4XTO - chains C and D of the 5 polymer chains in the assembly; structure by X-ray diffraction, 2.80 A resolution.

[Chain C (and D)]
Protein: Sodium pumping rhodopsin
Source organism: Dokdonia eikasta
Notes: chain D of this document is another copy of the same molecule, construct and numbering; everything in this record applies to it too
UniProtKB: N0DKS8 (N0DKS8_9FLAO); residue numbers follow UniProt; this construct covers 1-280
Amino-acid sequence (288 residues; numbered 1 to 288; the number before each row is that of its first residue):
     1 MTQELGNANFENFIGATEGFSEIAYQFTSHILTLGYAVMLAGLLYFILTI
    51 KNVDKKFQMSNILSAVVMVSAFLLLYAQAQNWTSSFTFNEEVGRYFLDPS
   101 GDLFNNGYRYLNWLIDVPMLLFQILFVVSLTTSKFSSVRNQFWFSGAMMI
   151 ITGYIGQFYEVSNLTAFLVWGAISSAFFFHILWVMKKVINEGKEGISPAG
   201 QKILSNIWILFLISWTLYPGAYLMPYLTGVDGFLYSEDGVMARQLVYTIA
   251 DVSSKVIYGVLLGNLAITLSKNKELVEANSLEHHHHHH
Unresolved in the structure: 1-3, 230-232, 271-288 (chain D: 1-3, 53-54, 230, 270-288)
Modified / non-standard residues: Lys255 (n~6~-[(2Z,4E,6E,8E)-3,7-dimethyl-9-(2,6,6-trimethylcyclohex-1-en-1-yl)nona-2,4,6,8-tetraenyl]lysine; LYR)
Sequence notes: expression tag (281-288)
Metal / ion sites: Na+ site 1: Tyr25, Thr83, Phe86 (shared with Asp102(D) of chain D); Na+ site 2: Asp102 (shared with 3 residues of chain B)
Residues lining bound ligands:
  - eicosane (LFA), molecule 1: Leu40, Leu43, Ile47
  - eicosane (LFA), molecule 2: Leu40, Leu43, Leu44, Ile47, Leu48
  - eicosane (LFA), molecule 3: Gly42, Tyr45, Val256, Val260
  - eicosane (LFA), molecule 4: Leu63, Met119, Phe122

[Chain C / chain D interface]
Residue-residue contacts (50):
  Glu22(C) - Asn7(D)
  Glu22(C) - Ala8(D)
  Glu22(C) - Leu103(D)
  Glu22(C) - Phe104(D)
  Ile23(C) - Asn7(D)
  Ile23(C) - Phe158(D)  hydrophobic
  Ile23(C) - Tyr159(D)
  Tyr25(C) - Asp102(D)  hydrogen bond
  Gln26(C) - Leu103(D)  hydrogen bond (side chain-backbone)
  Gln26(C) - Asn105(D)
  Gln26(C) - Phe158(D)
  Phe27(C) - Tyr154(D)
  Ser29(C) - Tyr108(D)  hydrogen bond
  His30(C) - Asn105(D)
  His30(C) - Gly107(D)
  His30(C) - Tyr108(D)
  His30(C) - Leu111(D)
  His30(C) - Tyr154(D)  hydrogen bond
  Ile31(C) - Leu111(D)
  Thr33(C) - Leu74(D)
  Thr33(C) - Tyr108(D)
  Leu34(C) - Leu111(D)
  Leu34(C) - Ile115(D)  hydrophobic
  Ala37(C) - Leu73(D)  hydrophobic
  Val38(C) - Ile115(D)  hydrophobic
  Leu40(C) - Val69(D)  hydrophobic
  Leu40(C) - Leu73(D)  hydrophobic
  Ala41(C) - Val66(D)
  Ala41(C) - Val69(D)
  Leu44(C) - Leu43(D)  hydrophobic
  Leu44(C) - Ile47(D)  hydrophobic
  Leu44(C) - Ala65(D)
  Leu44(C) - Val69(D)  hydrophobic
  Tyr45(C) - Met59(D)  hydrophobic
  Tyr45(C) - Ile62(D)  hydrophobic
  Leu48(C) - Ile50(D)  hydrophobic
  Leu48(C) - Ile62(D)
  Thr49(C) - Ile62(D)
  Phe86(C) - Asp102(D)
  Thr87(C) - Ser100(D)
  Phe88(C) - Glu4(D)
  Phe88(C) - Pro99(D)
  Phe88(C) - Leu103(D)  hydrophobic
  Glu90(C) - Glu4(D)
  Glu90(C) - Pro99(D)
  Glu91(C) - Glu4(D)
  Gly93(C) - Glu4(D)
  Gly93(C) - Leu5(D)
  Tyr95(C) - Asp102(D)
  Tyr95(C) - Leu103(D)  hydrogen bond (side chain-backbone)
Also at the interface, not in a pair above, chain C (30 interface residues in all): Tyr36, Asn52, Phe72, Thr83, Val92
Also at the interface, not in a pair above, chain D (28 interface residues in all): Leu114

[Overview]
30 residues of chain C and 28 residues of chain D are in contact, with 5 hydrogen bonds. Among the polar pairs
are Tyr25(C)-Asp102(D), Gln26(C)-Leu103(D) and Ser29(C)-Tyr108(D). Ligands of chain C: 4 copies of eicosane.
Tyr25(C), Thr83(C) and Phe86(C) form the Na+ site 1.
Chain C and chain D are both Sodium pumping rhodopsin (Dokdonia eikasta); the structure, Crystal structure of
the light-driven sodium pump KR2 in the pentameric red form, pH 5.6, was determined by X-ray diffraction (same
publication as 4XTL and 4XTN).
